PDB entry 1NMB | X-ray diffraction, 2.20 A resolution | chains N and L of the 3 polymer chains in the assembly

Chain N:
Molecule: N9 neuraminidase
Source organism: Influenza A virus
Notes: EC 3.2.1.18; engineered mutation(s): WILD TYPE
Reference sequence: P05803 (NRAM_IAWHM); the construct lacks a stretch of the UniProt sequence and is renumbered around it, so the offset changes along the chain: 0-169 = UniProt 1-170; 170-333 = UniProt 172-335; 335-392 = UniProt 336-393; 394-412 = UniProt 394-412; 1 more segments
Amino-acid sequence (470 residues; row label = number of the first residue in the row; note: 2 numbers in that range are skipped by the numbering (no residue carries them; nothing is unmodelled there); a row labelled like 412A-412B holds insertion residues (412A, then the next letters in order); numbering starts at 0):
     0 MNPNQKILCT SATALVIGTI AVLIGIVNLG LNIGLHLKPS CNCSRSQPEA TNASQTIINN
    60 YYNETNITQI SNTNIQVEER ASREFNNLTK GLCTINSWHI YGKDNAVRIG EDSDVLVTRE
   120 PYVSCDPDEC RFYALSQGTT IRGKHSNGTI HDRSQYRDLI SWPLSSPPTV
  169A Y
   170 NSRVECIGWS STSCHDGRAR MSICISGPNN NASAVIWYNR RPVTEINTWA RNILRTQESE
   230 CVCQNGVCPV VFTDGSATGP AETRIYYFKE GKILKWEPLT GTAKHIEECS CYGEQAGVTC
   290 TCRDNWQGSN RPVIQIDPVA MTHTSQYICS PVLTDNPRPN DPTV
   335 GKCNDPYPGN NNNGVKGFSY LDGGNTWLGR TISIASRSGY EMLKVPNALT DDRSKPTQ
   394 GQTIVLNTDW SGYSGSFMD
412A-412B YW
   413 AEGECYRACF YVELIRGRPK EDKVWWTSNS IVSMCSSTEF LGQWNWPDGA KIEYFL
Unresolved in the structure: 0-81
Disulfides: Cys-92/Cys-417, Cys-124/Cys-129, Cys-175/Cys-193, Cys-183/Cys-230, Cys-232/Cys-237, Cys-278/Cys-291, Cys-280/Cys-289, Cys-318/Cys-337, Cys-421/Cys-447
Covalent attachments: N-acetylglucosamine (NAG) linked to Asn-86, Asn-146; glycan linked to Asn-200
Bound ions: Ca2+: Asp-293, Gly-297, Asp-324, Asn-347

Chain L:
Molecule: Fab NC10
Source organism: Mus musculus
Notes: antibody fragment or engineered binder
Amino-acid sequence (109 residues; numbered 1 to 109; the number before each row is that of its first residue):
     1 DIQMTQTTSS LSASLGDRVT ISCRASQDIS NYLNWYQQNP DGTVKLLIYY TSNLHSEVPS
    61 RFSGSGSGTD YSLTISNLEQ EDIATYFCQQ DFTLPFTFGG GTKLEIRRA
Sequence notes: conflict Gln-3 (Glu161 in 501094), Met-4 (Leu162 in 501094)
Disulfides: Cys-23/Cys-88

Interface between chain N and chain L:
Contacting residue pairs - 15 pairs, chain N then chain L:
  Pro-328(N) with Phe-92(L); Thr-93(L)
  Asn-329(N) with Tyr-32(L); Asp-91(L), hydrogen bond (side chain-backbone); Phe-92(L), hydrogen bond (backbone-backbone)
  Asp-330(N) with Tyr-32(L), hydrogen bond (backbone-side chain)
  Pro-331(N) with Ser-30(L)
  Thr-332(N) with Ser-30(L), hydrogen bond (backbone-side chain)
  Tyr-341(N) with Phe-92(L), hydrophobic
  Pro-342(N) with Gln-27(L); Phe-92(L)
  Gly-343(N) with Thr-93(L), hydrogen bond (backbone-side chain)
  Asn-344(N) with Thr-93(L), hydrogen bond; Leu-94(L)
  Ala-369(N) with Leu-94(L), hydrophobic

In short:
The interface between chain N and chain L involves 10 residues on one side and 7 on the other, with 6 hydrogen
bonds. Polar pairs include Asn-329(N)/Asp-91(L), Asp-330(N)/Tyr-32(L) and Thr-332(N)/Ser-30(L). Covalently
linked N-acetylglucosamine: at Asn-86(N), Asn-146(N) and Asn-200(N).
Here chain N is N9 neuraminidase (Influenza A virus) and chain L is Fab NC10 (Mus musculus). Entry 1NMB (The
structure of a complex between the NC10 antibody and influenza virus neuraminidase and comparison with ...)
was determined by X-ray diffraction.
